6YJ6 - chains A and B of the 3 polymer chains in the assembly; structure by electron microscopy, 3.10 A resolution.

# Chain A
Protein: Transcription factor tau 131 kDa subunit
Organism: Saccharomyces cerevisiae
Reference sequence: P33339 (TFC4_YEAST); residue numbers follow UniProt; this construct covers 1-1025
Amino-acid sequence (1029 residues; row label = number of the first residue in the row):
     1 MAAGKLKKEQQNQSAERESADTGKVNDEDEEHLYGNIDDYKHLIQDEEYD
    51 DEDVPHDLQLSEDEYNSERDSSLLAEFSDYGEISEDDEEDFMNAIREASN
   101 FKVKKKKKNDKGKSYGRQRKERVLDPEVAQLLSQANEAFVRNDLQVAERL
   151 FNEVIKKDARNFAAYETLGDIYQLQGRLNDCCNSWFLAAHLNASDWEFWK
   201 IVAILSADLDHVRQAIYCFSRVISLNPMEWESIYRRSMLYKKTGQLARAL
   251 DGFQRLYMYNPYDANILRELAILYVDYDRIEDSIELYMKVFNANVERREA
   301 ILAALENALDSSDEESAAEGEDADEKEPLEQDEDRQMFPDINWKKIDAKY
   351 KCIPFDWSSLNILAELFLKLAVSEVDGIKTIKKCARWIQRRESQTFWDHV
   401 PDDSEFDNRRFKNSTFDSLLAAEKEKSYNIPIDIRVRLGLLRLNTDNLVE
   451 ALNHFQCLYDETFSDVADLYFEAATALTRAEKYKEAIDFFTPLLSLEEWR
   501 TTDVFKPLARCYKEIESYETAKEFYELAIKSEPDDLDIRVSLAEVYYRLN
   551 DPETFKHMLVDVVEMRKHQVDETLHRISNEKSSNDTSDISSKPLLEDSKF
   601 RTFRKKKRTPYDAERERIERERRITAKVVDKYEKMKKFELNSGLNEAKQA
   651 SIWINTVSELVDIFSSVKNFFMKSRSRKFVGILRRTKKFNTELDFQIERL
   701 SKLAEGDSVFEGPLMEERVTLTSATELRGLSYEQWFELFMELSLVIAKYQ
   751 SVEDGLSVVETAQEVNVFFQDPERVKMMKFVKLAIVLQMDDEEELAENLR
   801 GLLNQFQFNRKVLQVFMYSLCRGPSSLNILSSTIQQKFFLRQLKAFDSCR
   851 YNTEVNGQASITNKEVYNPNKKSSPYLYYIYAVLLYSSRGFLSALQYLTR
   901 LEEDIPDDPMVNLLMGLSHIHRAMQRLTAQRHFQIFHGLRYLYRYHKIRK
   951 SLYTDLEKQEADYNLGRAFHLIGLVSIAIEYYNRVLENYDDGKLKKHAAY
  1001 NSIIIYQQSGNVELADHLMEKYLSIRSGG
Disordered / not traced: 1-129, 307-340, 574-611, 640-644, 1026-1029
Differences from the reference sequence: expression tag (1026-1029)

# Chain B
Protein: Transcription factor tau 95 kDa subunit
Organism: Saccharomyces cerevisiae
Reference sequence: P32367 (TFC1_YEAST); the author numbering skips numbers that UniProt does not, so the offset changes along the chain: 1-592 = UniProt 1-592; 949-1005 = UniProt 593-649
Amino-acid sequence (685 residues; each row starts with the number of its first residue; note: 356 numbers in that range are skipped by the numbering (no residue carries them; nothing is unmodelled there); numbers below 1 keep their minus sign (Met-13 is residue -13); X marks 22 residues of unknown identity (built as UNK)):
   -13 MHHHHHHENLYFQSMPVEEPLATLSSIPDSSADQAPPLIADEFTLDLPRI
    37 PSLELPLNVSTKHSSIQKAIKMCGGIEKVKEAFKEHGPIESQHGLQLYLN
    87 DDTDSDGSKSYFNEHPVIGKRVPFRDESVILKVTMPKGTLSKNNNSVKDS
   137 IKSLKDSNKLRVTPVSIVDNTIKFREMSDFQIKLDNVPSAREFKSSFGSL
   187 EWNNFKSFVNSVPDNDSQPQENIGNLILDRSVKIPSTDFQLPPPPKLSMV
   237 GFPLLYKYKANPFAKKKKNGVTEVKGTYIKNYQLFVHDLSDKTVIPSQAH
   287 EQVLYDFEVAKKTKVYPGTKSDSKFYESLEECLKILRELFARRPIWVKRH
   337 LDGIVPKKIHHTMKIALALISYRFTMGPWRNTYIKFGIDPRSSVEYAQYQ
   387 TEYFKIERKLLSSPIVKKNVPKPPPLVFESDTPGGIDSRFKFDGKRIPWY
   437 LMLQIDLLIGEPNIAEVFHNVEYLDKANELTGWFKELDLVKIRRIVKYEL
   487 GCMVQGNYEYNKYKLKYFKTMLFVKESMVPENKNSEEGMGVNTNKDADGD
   537 INMDAGSQMSSNAIEEDKGIAAGDDFDDNGAITEEPDDAALENEEMDTDQ
   587 NLKVPA
   949 SIDDDVDDVDADEEEQESFDVKTASFQDIINKIAKLDPKTAETMKSELKG
   999 FVDEVDLXXXXXXXXXXXXXXXXXXXXXX
Disordered / not traced: -13 to 24, 237-262, 510-565, 949-1005
Differences from the reference sequence: initiating methionine (-13); expression tag (-12 to 0)

# Interface between chain A and chain B
Residue-residue contacts - 210 pairs, chain A then chain B:
  Ser393(A) with Ser399(B), hydrogen bond (backbone-side chain)
  Thr395(A) with Ser398(B), hydrogen bond (side chain-backbone); Ser399(B), hydrogen bond
  Phe396(A) with Leu396(B)
  His399(A) with Lys395(B), hydrogen bond (side chain-backbone); Leu396(B)
  Ser414(A) with Gly566(B)
  Thr415(A) with Ala567(B)
  Asp417(A) with Tyr484(B); Lys500(B), salt bridge
  Ser418(A) with Gly487(B); Cys488(B); Gln491(B); Asn493(B), hydrogen bond (backbone-side chain)
  Leu419(A) with Gln491(B); Asn493(B), hydrogen bond (backbone-side chain)
  Leu420(A) with Gln491(B); Gly492(B); Asn493(B)
  Glu737(A) with Trp188(B)
  Met740(A) with Trp188(B)
  Glu741(A) with Trp188(B)
  Leu744(A) with Leu186(B); Trp188(B), hydrophobic
  Ala747(A) with Leu186(B), hydrophobic
  Lys748(A) with Asp92(B), hydrogen bond (side chain-backbone); Ser185(B), hydrogen bond (side chain-backbone); Glu187(B), salt bridge
  Lys776(A) with Val195(B), hydrogen bond (side chain-backbone); Val198(B)
  Met777(A) with Trp188(B); Val195(B), hydrophobic
  Phe780(A) with Phe191(B), hydrophobic; Val195(B), hydrophobic
  Val781(A) with Phe191(B), hydrophobic
  Ala784(A) with Phe183(B), hydrophobic
  Gln788(A) with Leu186(B)
  Asp790(A) with Lys64(B), salt bridge
  Phe806(A) with Asp200(B)
  Phe808(A) with Pro205(B)
  Asn809(A) with Pro199(B), hydrogen bond (side chain-backbone); Asp202(B)
  Arg810(A) with Asp202(B), salt bridge; Gln204(B), hydrogen bond (side chain-backbone); Pro205(B); Glu207(B), hydrogen bond (side chain-backbone); Asn208(B), hydrogen bond (side chain-backbone); Ile209(B); Asn211(B), hydrogen bond; Leu212(B)
  Lys811(A) with Glu178(B), salt bridge; Phe194(B); Ser197(B), hydrogen bond; Val198(B)
  Gln814(A) with Ser175(B), hydrogen bond; Ile209(B); Gln226(B), hydrogen bond (side chain-backbone)
  Val815(A) with Phe194(B), hydrophobic
  Met817(A) with Pro228(B), hydrophobic; Pro229(B)
  Tyr818(A) with Leu170(B), hydrophobic; Val173(B); Ser175(B); Ala176(B); Phe179(B), hydrophobic; Gln226(B); Pro228(B), hydrophobic
  Leu820(A) with Pro231(B)
  Cys821(A) with Phe98(B), hydrogen bond (side chain-backbone); His101(B), hydrogen bond (backbone-side chain); Pro231(B)
  Arg822(A) with Tyr84(B); Phe98(B); Pro231(B)
  Pro824(A) with Gln82(B)
  Leu827(A) with Lys232(B)
  Asn828(A) with Glu76(B), hydrogen bond
  Leu830(A) with Pro231(B)
  Leu840(A) with Glu571(B)
  Phe846(A) with Pro205(B), hydrophobic
  Asp847(A) with Leu466(B)
  Tyr851(A) with Asn464(B), hydrogen bond (backbone-side chain); Glu465(B); Leu466(B), hydrophobic
  Asn852(A) with Asn464(B); Glu472(B)
  Glu854(A) with Lys471(B); Glu472(B), hydrogen bond (side chain-backbone)
  Asn856(A) with Glu472(B), hydrogen bond; Phe509(B)
  Asn863(A) with Asn201(B); Asp202(B)
  Glu865(A) with Asn201(B); Ser203(B), hydrogen bond (backbone-side chain)
  Val866(A) with Ser203(B)
  Tyr867(A) with Ser203(B), hydrogen bond (backbone-backbone); Gln206(B), hydrogen bond (backbone-side chain)
  Asn868(A) with Gln206(B)
  Lys871(A) with Glu465(B), salt bridge
  Lys872(A) with Gln206(B); Glu207(B), salt bridge
  Ser873(A) with Gln206(B)
  Ser874(A) with Pro205(B)
  Pro875(A) with Gln206(B)
  Tyr876(A) with Glu207(B); Ile209(B); Phe225(B), hydrogen bond (side chain-backbone)
  Tyr879(A) with Leu227(B), hydrophobic; Pro228(B), hydrogen bond (side chain-backbone); Pro229(B); Pro230(B)
  Tyr881(A) with Glu571(B)
  Val883(A) with Pro230(B), hydrophobic
  Tyr886(A) with Lys232(B); Leu233(B), hydrogen bond (side chain-backbone); Met235(B)
  Ser887(A) with Met235(B)
  Arg889(A) with Met235(B)
  Leu892(A) with Leu577(B), hydrophobic; Glu578(B); Glu581(B)
  Ser893(A) with Leu577(B)
  Gln896(A) with Leu577(B)
  Tyr897(A) with Glu571(B)
  Arg900(A) with Met362(B)
  Glu903(A) with His273(B), salt bridge
  Ile905(A) with Phe225(B), hydrophobic; Leu227(B), hydrophobic
  Asp907(A) with Thr223(B)
  Asp908(A) with Thr223(B); Asp224(B); Phe225(B); Leu227(B)
  Pro909(A) with Asp224(B)
  Met910(A) with Ile168(B), hydrophobic; Leu227(B); Pro229(B), hydrophobic
  Val911(A) with Leu227(B), hydrophobic
  Leu913(A) with Ile168(B), hydrophobic
  Leu914(A) with Leu233(B), hydrophobic
  Leu917(A) with Phe166(B), hydrophobic
  His921(A) with Leu233(B); Ser234(B); Met235(B)
  Arg922(A) with Glu578(B), salt bridge; Glu581(B), salt bridge
  Met924(A) with Val236(B), hydrophobic
  Arg926(A) with Glu581(B), salt bridge; Met582(B); Asp585(B), salt bridge
  Ala929(A) with Tyr264(B)
  Gln930(A) with Tyr264(B); Asp585(B); Asn587(B), hydrogen bond (side chain-backbone)
  Phe933(A) with Tyr264(B), hydrophobic; Asn587(B)
  Tyr945(A) with Ile168(B)
  Arg949(A) with Lys169(B)
  Tyr953(A) with Pro221(B); Asp224(B), hydrogen bond
  Thr954(A) with Asn172(B)
  Leu956(A) with Lys169(B); Asp171(B)
  Glu957(A) with Asn172(B), hydrogen bond
  Glu960(A) with Gln167(B); Ile168(B); Lys169(B), hydrogen bond (side chain-backbone)
  Tyr963(A) with Ser164(B), hydrogen bond; Asp165(B), hydrogen bond (side chain-backbone); Gln167(B)
  Asn964(A) with Phe166(B); Gln167(B), hydrogen bond (side chain-backbone)
  Arg967(A) with Met163(B); Ser164(B), hydrogen bond (side chain-backbone); Asp165(B); Phe166(B); Ser234(B), hydrogen bond
  Ala968(A) with Phe166(B)
  His970(A) with Met163(B), hydrogen bond
  Leu971(A) with Val236(B), hydrophobic
  Lys993(A) with Asn86(B), hydrogen bond (backbone-side chain); Asp88(B), salt bridge; Ser96(B); Tyr97(B)
  Leu994(A) with Tyr97(B); Gln167(B)
  Lys996(A) with Leu85(B); Asn86(B), hydrogen bond
  His997(A) with Leu85(B); Asn86(B); Tyr97(B); Glu100(B), salt bridge; Ser164(B); Gln167(B)
  Tyr1000(A) with Pro42(B), hydrophobic; Val103(B); Phe160(B); Glu162(B), hydrogen bond (side chain-backbone); Ser164(B)
  Asn1001(A) with Met163(B); Ser164(B), hydrogen bond (side chain-backbone)
  Ile1004(A) with Met163(B), hydrophobic
  Met1019(A) with Pro42(B)
  Leu1023(A) with Leu43(B), hydrophobic; Asn44(B)
  Ile1025(A) with Asn44(B); Val45(B), hydrophobic; Ser51(B); Lys54(B); Met58(B), hydrophobic
Interface residues without a listed pair, chain A (133 interface residues in all): Glu281, Ala421, Leu783, Leu787, Ser819, Gly823, Ser826, Ser831, Gln836, Thr862, Phe891, Gln934, Phe936, Arg940, Tyr943, Leu952, Ser976, Ile977, Glu980, Tyr981, Arg984, Asp991, Gly992, Glu1020, Ser1024
Interface residues without a listed pair, chain B (123 interface residues in all): Ser46, Ala55, His72, His79, Gly93, Lys95, Asn99, Pro102, Ile104, Gly184, Lys192, Ile213, Ile220, Asp274, Thr361, Leu460, Thr467, Pro572

# Overview
Chain A and chain B form an interface of 133 and 123 residues respectively, with 43 hydrogen bonds and 14 salt
bridges. Polar contacts include Asp417(A)-Lys500(B), Lys748(A)-Glu187(B) and Asp790(A)-Lys64(B).
Chain A is Transcription factor tau 131 kDa subunit and chain B is Transcription factor tau 95 kDa subunit,
both from Saccharomyces cerevisiae; the structure, Structure of the TFIIIC subcomplex tauA, was determined by
electron microscopy.
